PDB entry 7KGO | X-ray diffraction, 2.15 A resolution | chains A and C of the 3 polymer chains in the assembly

[Chain A]
Protein: MHC class I antigen
Organism: Homo sapiens
UniProtKB: Q861F7 (Q861F7_HUMAN); numbering as in UniProt (aligned over 1-278)
Chain sequence (278 residues; each row starts with the number of its first residue):
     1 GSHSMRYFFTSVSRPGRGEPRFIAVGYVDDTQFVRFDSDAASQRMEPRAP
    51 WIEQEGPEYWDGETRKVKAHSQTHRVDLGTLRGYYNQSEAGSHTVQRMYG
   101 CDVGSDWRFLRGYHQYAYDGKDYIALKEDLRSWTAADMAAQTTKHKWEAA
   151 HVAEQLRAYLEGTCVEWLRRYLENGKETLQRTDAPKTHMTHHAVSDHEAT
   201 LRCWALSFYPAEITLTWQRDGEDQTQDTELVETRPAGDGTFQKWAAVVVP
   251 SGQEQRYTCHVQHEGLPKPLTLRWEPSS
Not modelled in the structure: 276-278
Disulfide bonds: C101-C164, C203-C259
Bound ions: Cd2+: H151, H191
Ligand contacts:
  - nickel (iii) ion (3NI), molecule 1: R14, P15, G16, R17
  - nickel (iii) ion (3NI), molecule 2: E148, H151, V152, A153, E154

[Chain C]
Protein: Nucleoprotein
UniProtKB: P0DTC9 (NCAP_SARS2); residues 1-9 here correspond to UniProt positions 351-359 (UniProt number = residue number + 350)
Chain sequence (9 residues; row label = number of the first residue in the row):
     1 ILLNKHIDA

[Chain A / chain C interface]
Pairs across the interface (40; chain A residue first):
  M5(A) - I1(C)
  Y7(A) - I1(C)  hydrogen bond (side chain-backbone)
  Y7(A) - L2(C)  hydrophobic
  F9(A) - L2(C)  hydrophobic
  M45(A) - L2(C)  hydrophobic
  E63(A) - I1(C)
  E63(A) - L2(C)  hydrogen bond (side chain-backbone)
  R65(A) - N4(C)  hydrogen bond
  K66(A) - I1(C)
  K66(A) - L2(C)  hydrogen bond (side chain-backbone)
  K66(A) - L3(C)
  K66(A) - N4(C)
  V67(A) - L2(C)  hydrophobic
  H70(A) - L3(C)  hydrogen bond (side chain-backbone)
  H70(A) - N4(C)
  H70(A) - H6(C)  hydrogen bond
  T73(A) - H6(C)  hydrogen bond (side chain-backbone)
  T73(A) - D8(C)
  D77(A) - D8(C)
  D77(A) - A9(C)  hydrogen bond (side chain-backbone)
  T80(A) - A9(C)
  Y84(A) - A9(C)  hydrogen bond (side chain-backbone)
  R97(A) - H6(C)  hydrogen bond
  Y99(A) - L2(C)
  Y99(A) - L3(C)  hydrogen bond (side chain-backbone)
  Y99(A) - H6(C)
  T143(A) - A9(C)  hydrogen bond (side chain-backbone)
  K146(A) - D8(C)
  K146(A) - A9(C)  hydrogen bond (side chain-backbone)
  W147(A) - I7(C)
  W147(A) - D8(C)  hydrogen bond (side chain-backbone)
  W147(A) - A9(C)
  V152(A) - I7(C)  hydrophobic
  L156(A) - L3(C)  hydrophobic
  Y159(A) - I1(C)  hydrogen bond (side chain-backbone)
  Y159(A) - L2(C)
  Y159(A) - L3(C)  hydrophobic
  T163(A) - I1(C)
  W167(A) - I1(C)  hydrophobic
  Y171(A) - I1(C)  hydrogen bond (side chain-backbone)
Interface residues without a listed pair, chain A (29 interface residues in all): Y59, V76, H114, A150, Q155
Interface features reported in the paper:
  - interface residues, chain A: H70(A), R97(A)

[In short]
Chain A and chain C form an interface of 29 and 8 residues respectively, with 16 hydrogen bonds. Polar
contacts include Y7(A)-I1(C), E63(A)-L2(C) and R65(A)-N4(C). Bound to chain A: nickel (iii) ion. The Cd2+ site
is built by H151(A) and H191(A). From the paper: interface residues H70(A) and R97(A).
Chain A is MHC class I antigen (Homo sapiens) and chain C is Nucleoprotein; the structure, Crystal Structure
of HLA-A*0201in complex with SARS-CoV-2 N351-359, was determined by X-ray diffraction together with 7KGP,
7KGQ, 7KGR, 7KGS and 7KGT from the same study.
